4MHH - chains A and J of the 12 polymer chains in the assembly; structure by X-ray diffraction, 3.56 A resolution.

== Chain A ==
Protein: Hemagglutinin HA1 chain
Source organism: Influenza A virus
Notes: fragment: receptor binding domain
Reference sequence: Q6DQ33 (Q6DQ33_9INFA); the construct lacks a stretch of the UniProt sequence, so the offset changes along the chain: 11-55 = UniProt 17-61; 56-83 = UniProt 63-90; 84-96 = UniProt 92-104; 97-125 = UniProt 106-134; 3 more segments
Chain sequence (334 residues; numbered 7 to 333 plus 7 insertion-coded residues; the number before each row is that of its first residue; a row labelled like 125A-125B holds insertion residues (125A, then the next letters in order)):
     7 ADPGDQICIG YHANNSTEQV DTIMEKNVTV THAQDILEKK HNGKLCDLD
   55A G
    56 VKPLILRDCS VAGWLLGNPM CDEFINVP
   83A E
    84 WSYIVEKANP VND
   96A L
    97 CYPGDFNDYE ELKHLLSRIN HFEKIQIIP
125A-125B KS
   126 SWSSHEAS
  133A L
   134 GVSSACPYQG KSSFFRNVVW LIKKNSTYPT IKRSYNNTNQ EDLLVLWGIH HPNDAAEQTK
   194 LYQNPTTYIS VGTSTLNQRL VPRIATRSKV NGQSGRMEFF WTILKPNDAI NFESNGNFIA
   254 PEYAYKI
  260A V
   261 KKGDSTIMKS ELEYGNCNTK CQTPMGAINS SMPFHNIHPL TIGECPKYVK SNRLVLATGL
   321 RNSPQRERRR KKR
Disordered / not traced: 7, 325-333
Construct notes: expression tag (7-10)
Cystine bridges: Cys52-Cys277, Cys64-Cys76, Cys97-Cys139, Cys281-Cys305
Glycans and other covalent adducts: N-acetylglucosamine (NAG) linked to Asn21, Asn33, Asn158, Asn169, Asn289

== Chain J ==
Protein: H5M9 antibody, heavy chain (IgG1)
Source organism: Mus musculus
Notes: fragment: Fab; antibody fragment or engineered binder
Chain sequence (222 residues; each row starts with the number of its first residue; note: 15 numbers in that range are skipped by the numbering (no residue carries them; nothing is unmodelled there); a row labelled like 82A-82C holds insertion residues (82A, then the next letters in order)):
     1 EVHLQQSGPE LVKPGASVKM SCKTSGYTFT EYTIHWMKQS HGKSLEWIGG IF
   52A P
    53 NNGDTTYNQK FKVRATLTVG RSSSTAYMDL
82A-82C RSL
    83 TSEDSAVYYC VRNYGSSY
100A-100C GYF
   101 DVWGAGTTVT VSSAKTTPPS VYPLAPGSAA
   133 QTNSMVTLGC LVKGYFPEPV TV
   156 TW
   162 NSGSLSSG
   171 VHTFPAVLQS
   183 DLYTLSSSVT VPSS
   199 TW
   202 PSETVTCNVA HPASSTKVDK KI
   226 VPRDC
Cystine bridges: Cys22-Cys92, Cys142-Cys208

== Chain A / chain J interface ==
Pairs across the interface - 23 pairs, chain A then chain J:
  Asp53(A) - Gly97(J)
  Asp53(A) - Ser98(J)  hydrogen bond
  Gly55A(A) - Tyr100(J)
  Lys57(A) - Glu31(J)
  Lys57(A) - Tyr32(J)
  Lys57(A) - Tyr96(J)
  Lys57(A) - Gly97(J)
  Ile60(A) - Glu31(J)
  Arg62(A) - Thr28(J)  hydrogen bond
  Arg62(A) - Glu31(J)  salt bridge
  Asp77(A) - Glu1(J)
  Glu78(A) - Tyr27(J)
  Glu78(A) - Thr28(J)  hydrogen bond
  Pro83(A) - Tyr96(J)
  Pro83(A) - Tyr100B(J)
  Glu273(A) - Glu31(J)
  Tyr274(A) - Glu31(J)
  Tyr274(A) - Phe52(J)
  Tyr274(A) - Gly97(J)
  Tyr274(A) - Ser98(J)  hydrogen bond (side chain-backbone)
  Asn276(A) - Thr33(J)
  Asn276(A) - Phe52(J)
  Cys277(A) - Ser98(J)
Interface residues without a listed pair, chain A (14 interface residues in all): Ile80, Asn278

== Overview ==
The interface between chain A and chain J involves 14 residues on one side and 12 on the other, with 4
hydrogen bonds and 1 salt bridge. Polar pairs include Arg62(A)-Glu31(J), Asp53(A)-Ser98(J) and
Arg62(A)-Thr28(J). N-acetylglucosamine is covalently linked to Asn21(A), Asn33(A), Asn158(A), Asn169(A) and
Asn289(A).
Here chain A is Hemagglutinin HA1 chain (Influenza A virus) and chain J is H5M9 antibody, heavy chain (IgG1)
(Mus musculus). Entry 4MHH (Crystal structure of Fab H5M9 in complex with influenza virus hemagglutinin from
A/Viet Nam/1203/2004 (H5N1)) was determined by X-ray diffraction, deposited together with 4MHI and 4MHJ.
